PDB entry 1JEG | solution NMR | chains A and B

# Chain A
Molecule: Tyrosine-protein kinase csk
From: Mus musculus
Notes: EC 2.7.1.112; fragment: SH3 domain
UniProt: P41241 (CSK_MOUSE); numbering as in UniProt (aligned over 1-83)
Sequence (83 residues; row label = number of the first residue in the row):
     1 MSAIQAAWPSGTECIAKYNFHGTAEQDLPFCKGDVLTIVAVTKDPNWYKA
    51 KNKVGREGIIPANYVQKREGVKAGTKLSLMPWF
Unresolved in the structure: 1-9, 70-83
Curated features (UniProtKB/Swiss-Prot):
  - modified residue: Ser2 (N-acetylserine)
Reported in the primary citation:
  - specificity-determining residues: Ala40, Thr42, Lys43 (by similarity / conservation)

# Chain B
Molecule: Hematopoietic cell protein-tyrosine phosphatase 70Z-pep
From: Mus musculus
Notes: EC 3.1.3.48; fragment: 25 residue peptide (residues 612-629)
UniProt: P29352 (PTN8_MOUSE); residues 1-25 here correspond to UniProt positions 605-629 (UniProt number = residue number + 604)
Sequence (25 residues; numbered 1 to 25; the number before each row is that of its first residue):
     1 SRRTDDEIPPPLPERTPESFIVVEE
Unresolved in the structure: 1-7
Reported in the primary citation:
  - mutagenesis - P10A, L12A, P13A, R15A, T16A, I21A (10-fold), V22A (5-fold): decreased binding to Tyrosine-protein kinase csk (chain A) (citing earlier work)
  - mutagenesis - P9A, P11A, E14A, P17A, E18A, S19A: unchanged binding to Tyrosine-protein kinase csk (chain A) (citing earlier work)
  - mutagenesis - I21A/V22A: abolished binding to Tyrosine-protein kinase csk (chain A) (citing earlier work)
  - specificity-determining residues: Ile21, Val22 (proposed by the authors, not directly observed)

# Chain A / chain B interface
Contacting residue pairs (23):
  Phe20(A) - Leu12(B)
  Thr23(A) - Arg15(B)
  Gln26(A) - Phe20(B)
  Ala40(A) - Val22(B)
  Val41(A) - Val22(B)
  Val41(A) - Val23(B)
  Thr42(A) - Ser19(B)
  Lys43(A) - Glu18(B)
  Asp44(A) - Glu14(B)
  Asp44(A) - Thr16(B)
  Asn46(A) - Pro13(B)
  Trp47(A) - Leu12(B)
  Trp47(A) - Pro13(B)
  Trp47(A) - Glu14(B)
  Trp47(A) - Arg15(B)
  Ile59(A) - Ser19(B)
  Pro61(A) - Leu12(B)
  Pro61(A) - Pro13(B)
  Asn63(A) - Pro10(B)
  Asn63(A) - Pro11(B)
  Asn63(A) - Leu12(B)
  Asn63(A) - Pro13(B)
  Tyr64(A) - Leu12(B)
Interface residues without a listed pair, chain B (13 interface residues in all): Ile21
The authors on this interface:
  - pairs named by the authors: Ala40(A)-Val22(B), Lys43(A)-Ile21(B), Trp47(A)-Pro13(B) (hydrogen bond)
  - interface residues, chain A: Phe20(A), Thr23(A), Trp47(A), Pro61(A), Tyr64(A)
  - interface residues, chain B: Pro10(B), Leu12(B), Pro13(B)

# In short
14 residues of chain A and 13 residues of chain B are in contact. The paper describes contacts between
Ala40(A) and Val22(B) and Lys43(A) and Ile21(B); a hydrogen bond between Trp47(A) and Pro13(B). The paper
reports that P10A, L12A and P13A of chain B, among others, reduce binding to Tyrosine-protein kinase csk
(chain A); interface residues Phe20(A), Thr23(A) and Pro10(B) among others; 14 substitutions were tested in
all.
Chain A is Tyrosine-protein kinase csk and chain B is Hematopoietic cell protein-tyrosine phosphatase 70Z-pep,
both from Mus musculus; the structure, Solution structure of the SH3 domain from C-terminal Src Kinase
complexed with a peptide from the ..., was determined by solution NMR.
